PDB entry 7BA3 | X-ray diffraction, 1.40 A resolution | chains A and B

[Chain A]
Name: 14-3-3 protein sigma
From: Homo sapiens
UniProt: P31947 (1433S_HUMAN); residues 1-231 here = UniProt positions 1-231
Amino-acid sequence (236 residues; numbered -4 to 231; the number before each row is that of its first residue; numbers below 1 keep their minus sign (Gly-4 is residue -4)):
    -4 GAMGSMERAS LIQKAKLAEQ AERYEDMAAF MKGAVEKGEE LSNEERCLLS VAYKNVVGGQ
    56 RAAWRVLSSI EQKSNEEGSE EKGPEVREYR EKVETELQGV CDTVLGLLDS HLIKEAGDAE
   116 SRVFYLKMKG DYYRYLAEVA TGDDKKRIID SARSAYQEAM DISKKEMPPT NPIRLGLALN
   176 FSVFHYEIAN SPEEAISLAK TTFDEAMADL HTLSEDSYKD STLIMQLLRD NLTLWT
Sequence notes: expression tag (-4 to 0); engineered mutation Asn38 (Cys in P31947), Cys42 (Asn in P31947)
Covalently attached groups: compound T5N linked to Cys42
Bound ions: Mg2+ site 1 near Glu2 (its only coordinating residue here); Mg2+ site 2 near Ser37 (its only coordinating residue here); Mg2+ site 3 near Glu89 (its only coordinating residue here)
Small-molecule neighbours: T5N (2-(4-bromanylphenoxy)-2-methyl-N-(2-sulfanylethyl)propanamide): Val46, Phe119, Lys122, Pro167, Ile168, Gly171, Leu218, Ile219
From the paper describing this entry:
  - binding site for T5N: Cys42, Leu218, Ile219

[Chain B]
Name: Estrogen receptor
UniProt: P03372 (ESR1_HUMAN); residues 588-595 here = UniProt positions 588-595
Amino-acid sequence (8 residues; numbered 588 to 595; the number before each row is that of its first residue):
   588 AEGFPATV
Disordered / not traced: 588-589
Modified residues: Thr594 (phosphothreonine; TPO)
From the paper describing this entry:
  - post-translational modification sites: Thr594 (citing earlier work)
  - conformationally variable residues (order/disorder transition, side-chain flip): Gly590, Phe591
  - binding site for T5N: Val595

[How chain A and chain B interact]
Residue-residue contacts - 22 pairs, chain A then chain B:
  Lys49(A) - Thr594(B)  hydrogen bond (side chain-backbone)
  Arg56(A) - Phe591(B)
  Arg56(A) - Thr594(B)
  Arg60(A) - Gly590(B)  hydrogen bond (side chain-backbone)
  Arg60(A) - Phe591(B)
  Lys122(A) - Val595(B)  hydrogen bond (side chain-backbone)
  Asp126(A) - Val595(B)
  Arg129(A) - Thr594(B)
  Tyr130(A) - Thr594(B)
  Gly171(A) - Val595(B)
  Leu174(A) - Ala593(B)
  Leu174(A) - Thr594(B)
  Leu174(A) - Val595(B)
  Asn175(A) - Thr594(B)
  Asn175(A) - Val595(B)  hydrogen bond (side chain-backbone)
  Val178(A) - Pro592(B)  hydrophobic
  Val178(A) - Ala593(B)
  Val178(A) - Thr594(B)
  Glu182(A) - Pro592(B)
  Leu222(A) - Val595(B)  hydrophobic
  Asn226(A) - Pro592(B)
  Asn226(A) - Ala593(B)  hydrogen bond (side chain-backbone)
Other interface residues (no listed pair), chain A (18 interface residues in all): Ala57, Ile219, Leu229, Trp230

[Overview]
Chain A and chain B form an interface of 18 and 6 residues respectively; the contacts include 5 hydrogen
bonds. Polar pairs include Lys49(A)-Thr594(B), Arg60(A)-Gly590(B) and Lys122(A)-Val595(B). Covalently linked
compound T5N: at Cys42(A). The paper reports a binding site for T5N at Cys42(A), Leu218(A) and Val595(B) among
others; a modification site at Thr594(B).
Chain A is 14-3-3 protein sigma (Homo sapiens) and chain B is Estrogen receptor; the structure,
Cys-42-tethered stabilizer 6 of 14-3-3(sigma)/ERa PPI, was determined by X-ray diffraction together with 7B9M,
7B9R, 7B9T, 7BA5, 7BA6, 7BA7 and 4 further entries from the same study.
